PDB entry 7SGR | electron microscopy, 2.90 A resolution | chains A and H of the 12 polymer chains in the assembly

Chain A:
Molecule: Alpha-hemolysin translocation ATP-binding protein HlyB
Source organism: Escherichia coli CFT073
UniProtKB: Q8FDZ8 (HLYB_ECOL6); residues 1-707 here = UniProt positions 1-707
Amino-acid sequence (707 residues; each row starts with the number of its first residue):
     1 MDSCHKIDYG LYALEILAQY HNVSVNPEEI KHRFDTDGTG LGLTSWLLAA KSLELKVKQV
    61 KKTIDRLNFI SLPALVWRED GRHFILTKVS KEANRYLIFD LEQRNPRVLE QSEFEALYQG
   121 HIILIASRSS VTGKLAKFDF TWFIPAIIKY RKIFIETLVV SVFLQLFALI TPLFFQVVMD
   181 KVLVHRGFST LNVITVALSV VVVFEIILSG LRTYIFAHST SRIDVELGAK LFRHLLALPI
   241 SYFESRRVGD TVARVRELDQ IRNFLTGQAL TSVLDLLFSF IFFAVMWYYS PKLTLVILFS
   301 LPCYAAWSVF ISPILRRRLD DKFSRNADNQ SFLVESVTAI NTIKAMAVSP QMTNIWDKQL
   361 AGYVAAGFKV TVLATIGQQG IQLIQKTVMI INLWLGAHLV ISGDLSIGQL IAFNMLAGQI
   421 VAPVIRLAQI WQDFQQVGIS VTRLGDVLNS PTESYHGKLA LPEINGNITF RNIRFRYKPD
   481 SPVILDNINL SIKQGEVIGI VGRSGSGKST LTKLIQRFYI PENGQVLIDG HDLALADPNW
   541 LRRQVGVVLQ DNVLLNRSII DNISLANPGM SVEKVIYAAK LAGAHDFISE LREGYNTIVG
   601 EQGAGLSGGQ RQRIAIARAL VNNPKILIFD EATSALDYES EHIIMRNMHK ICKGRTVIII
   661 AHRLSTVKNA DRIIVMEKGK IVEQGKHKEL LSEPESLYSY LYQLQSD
Unresolved in the structure: 1-6, 707
Small-molecule neighbours:
  - 6OU ([(2R)-1-[2-azanylethoxy(oxidanyl)phosphoryl]oxy-3-hexadecanoyloxy-propan-2-yl] (Z)-octadec-9-enoate), molecule 1: Ile-206, Gly-210, Leu-211
  - 6OU, molecule 2: Ala-284, Trp-287, Tyr-288
  - 6OU, molecule 3: Trp-287, Ser-290, Pro-291, Lys-292, Leu-295, Phe-299
  - 6OU, molecule 4: Lys-292, Leu-295, Val-296, Phe-299, Ser-300, Cys-303, Ile-384, Thr-387, Val-388, Ile-391, Trp-394, Leu-395, His-398
  - 6OU, molecule 5: Ala-306, Trp-307, Val-309, Phe-310
  - 6OU, molecule 6: Trp-307, Ile-376, Gln-379, Gly-380, Leu-383, Ile-384
  - 6OU, molecule 7: Trp-307, Phe-310, Ile-314, Arg-318, Leu-373
  - 6OU, molecule 8: Thr-387, Ile-390, Ile-391, Trp-394
Swiss-Prot annotation at these positions:
  - active site: His-83
  - binding site (ATP): Gly-502 to Ser-509

Chain H:
Molecule: Membrane fusion protein (MFP) family protein, Hemolysin secretion protein D, chromosomal
Source organism: Escherichia coli CFT073
UniProtKB: chimeric construct of A0A0H2VCZ1, P09986: residues 1-240 from A0A0H2VCZ1 (A0A0H2VCZ1_ECOL6) positions 1-240 (same numbers); residues 241-356 from P09986 positions 363-478 (UniProt number = residue number + 122)
Amino-acid sequence (356 residues; each row starts with the number of its first residue):
     1 MKTWLMGFSE FLLRYKLVWS ETWKIRKQLD TPVREKDENE FLPAHLELIE TPVSRRPRLV
    61 AYFIMGFLVI AVILSVLGQV EIVATANGKL TLSGRSKEIK PIENSIVKEI IVKEGESVRK
   121 GDVLLKLTAL GAEADTLKTQ SSLLQTRLEQ TRYQILSRSI ELNKLPELKL PDEPYFQNVS
   181 EEEVLRLTSL IKEQFSTWQN QKYQKELNLD KKRAERLTIL ARINRYENLS RVEKSRLDDF
   241 DDTLEVTALV QNKDIGFINV GQNAIIKVEA FPYTRYGYLV GKVKNINLDA IEDQKLGLVF
   301 NVIVSVEEND LSTGNKHIPL SSGMAVTAEI KTGMRSVISY LLSPLEESVT ESLHER
Unresolved in the structure: 1-8, 78-356
Small-molecule neighbours:
  - 6OU ([(2R)-1-[2-azanylethoxy(oxidanyl)phosphoryl]oxy-3-hexadecanoyloxy-propan-2-yl] (Z)-octadec-9-enoate), molecule 1: Tyr-15, Lys-16, Trp-19, Trp-23
  - 6OU, molecule 2: Ser-54, Arg-56, Pro-57, Val-60
  - 6OU, molecule 3: Ala-71, Ser-75, Val-76

How chain A and chain H interact:
Contacting residue pairs (24; chain A residue first):
  Lys-56(A) / Glu-40(H)  hydrogen bond (side chain-backbone)
  Lys-56(A) / Phe-41(H)
  Val-57(A) / Phe-41(H)
  Lys-58(A) / Glu-40(H)  salt bridge
  Lys-58(A) / Phe-41(H)
  Val-60(A) / Asp-37(H)
  Lys-62(A) / Glu-35(H)  salt bridge
  Lys-62(A) / Asp-37(H)  salt bridge
  Lys-62(A) / Glu-38(H)  salt bridge
  Arg-66(A) / Glu-35(H)  salt bridge
  Arg-66(A) / Glu-38(H)  salt bridge
  Phe-69(A) / Arg-34(H)  hydrogen bond (backbone-side chain)
  Phe-69(A) / Glu-38(H)
  Ser-71(A) / Phe-41(H)
  Ser-71(A) / Leu-42(H)
  Ser-71(A) / Pro-43(H)
  Leu-124(A) / Asp-37(H)
  Leu-124(A) / Phe-41(H)  hydrophobic
  Ala-126(A) / Phe-41(H)  hydrophobic
  Ala-126(A) / Leu-42(H)
  Arg-128(A) / Glu-40(H)
  Arg-128(A) / Leu-42(H)  hydrogen bond (side chain-backbone)
  Arg-128(A) / Ala-44(H)
  Arg-128(A) / Glu-47(H)  salt bridge
Also at the interface, not in a pair above, chain A (13 interface residues in all): Ile-70, Ile-125
Also at the interface, not in a pair above, chain H (11 interface residues in all): Val-33

Overview:
13 residues of chain A face 11 of chain H across their interface; the contacts include 3 hydrogen bonds and 7
salt bridges. Polar contacts include Lys-58(A)/Glu-40(H), Lys-62(A)/Glu-35(H) and Lys-62(A)/Asp-37(H). Ligands
of chain A: 8 copies of compound 6OU.
Here chain A is Alpha-hemolysin translocation ATP-binding protein HlyB and chain H is Membrane fusion protein
(MFP) family protein, Hemolysin secretion protein D, chromosomal, both from Escherichia coli CFT073. Entry
7SGR (Structure of hemolysin A secretion system HlyB/D complex) was determined by electron microscopy together
with 8DCK from the same study.
